PDB entry 7YEL | X-ray diffraction, 2.50 A resolution | chains A and C of the 3 polymer chains in the assembly

Chain A:
Name: Deoxyribodipyrimidine photo-lyase
Source organism: Methanosarcina mazei
Notes: EC 4.1.99.3
Reference sequence: A0A0F8I5V2 (A0A0F8I5V2_METMZ); residues 3-462 here correspond to UniProt positions 1-460 (UniProt number = residue number - 2)
Amino-acid sequence (482 residues; numbered -17 to 464; the number before each row is that of its first residue; numbers below 1 keep their minus sign (Met-17 is residue -17)):
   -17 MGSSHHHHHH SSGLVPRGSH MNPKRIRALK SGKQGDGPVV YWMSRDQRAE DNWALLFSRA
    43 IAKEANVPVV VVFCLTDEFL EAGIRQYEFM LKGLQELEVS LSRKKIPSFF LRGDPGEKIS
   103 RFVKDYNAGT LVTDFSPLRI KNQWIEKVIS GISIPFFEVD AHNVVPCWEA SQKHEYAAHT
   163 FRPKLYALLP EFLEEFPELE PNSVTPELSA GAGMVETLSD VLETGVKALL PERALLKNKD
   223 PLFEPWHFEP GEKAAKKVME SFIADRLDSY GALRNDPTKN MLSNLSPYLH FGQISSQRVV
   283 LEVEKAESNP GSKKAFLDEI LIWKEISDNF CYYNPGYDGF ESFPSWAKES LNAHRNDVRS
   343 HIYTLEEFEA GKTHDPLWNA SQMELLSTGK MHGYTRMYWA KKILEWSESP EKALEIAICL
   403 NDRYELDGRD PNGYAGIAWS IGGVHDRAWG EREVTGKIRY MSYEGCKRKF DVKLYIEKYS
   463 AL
Disordered / not traced: -17 to -3, 189-197, 463-464
Construct notes: initiating methionine (-17); expression tag (-16 to 2, 463-464); engineered mutation Thr377 (Met375 in A0A0F8I5V2)
Ligand contacts: FAD (flavin-adenine dinucleotide): Tyr252, Leu264, Ser265, Asn266, Leu267, Ser268, Leu271, Phe298, Glu301, Ile302, Trp305, Lys306, Ser309, Lys372, Met373, Gly375, Arg378, Met379, Ala382, Asn403, Glu407, Asp409, Gly410, Asp412, Asn414, Gly415, Gly418, Ile419, Ser422
What the authors report for this chain:
  - catalytic residues: Arg256 (proposed by the authors, not directly observed)

Chain C:
Molecule: CPD photolesion containing DNA after repair
Sequence (13 nucleotides; row label = number of the first residue in the row):
     2 TCGGCTTCGC GCA

Chain A / chain C interface:
Contacting residue pairs (25):
  Ala160(A) with DT7(C), hydrogen bond to the phosphate
  His161(A) with DC6(C), phosphate contact; DT7(C), salt bridge to the phosphate
  Arg164(A) with DT7(C), salt bridge to the phosphate
  Arg256(A) with DT8(C), hydrogen bond to the base
  Asn257(A) with DT8(C), base contact
  Glu301(A) with DT7(C), base contact; DT8(C), hydrogen bond to the base
  Trp305(A) with DT7(C), base contact; DT8(C), base contact
  Tyr376(A) with DC9(C), hydrogen bond to the phosphate
  Met379(A) with DT8(C), base contact
  Trp421(A) with DT8(C), base contact
  Arg429(A) with DC6(C), base contact
  Trp431(A) with DC9(C), base contact
  Arg441(A) with DT8(C), salt bridge to the phosphate; DC9(C), hydrogen bond to the sugar
  Tyr442(A) with DC9(C), phosphate contact; DG10(C), sugar contact
  Met443(A) with DC9(C), phosphate contact; DG10(C), phosphate contact
  Ser444(A) with DG10(C), hydrogen bond to the phosphate
  Gly447(A) with DG10(C), phosphate contact
  Lys451(A) with DC9(C), salt bridge to the phosphate; DG10(C), salt bridge to the phosphate
Other interface residues (no listed pair), chain A (23 interface residues in all): Ala159, Asp428, Glu446, Cys448, Arg450
Other interface residues (no listed pair), chain C (6 interface residues in all): DC11

In short:
23 residues of chain A and 6 residues of chain C are in contact, with 6 hydrogen bonds and 5 salt bridges.
Polar pairs include Arg256(A)-DT8(C), Glu301(A)-DT8(C) and Arg441(A)-DC9(C). Chain A binds flavin-adenine
dinucleotide. The paper reports the catalytic residue Arg256(A).
Chain A is Deoxyribodipyrimidine photo-lyase (Methanosarcina mazei) and chain C is CPD photolesion containing
DNA after repair; the structure, TR-SFX MmCPDII-DNA complex: 25 us time-point collected in SACLA. Includes 25
us, dark, and extrapolated structure ..., was determined by X-ray diffraction, deposited together with 7YC7,
7YCM, 7YCP, 7YCR, 7YD6, 7YD7 and 10 further entries.
